8HQR - chain A; structure by X-ray diffraction, 1.32 A resolution.

# Chain A
Protein: ABC transporter
Organism: Candidatus Pelagibacter ubique HTCC1062
UniProt: Q4FLC2 (Q4FLC2_PELUB); residues 22-281 here correspond to UniProt positions 24-283 (UniProt number = residue number + 2)
Amino-acid sequence (281 residues; each row starts with the number of its first residue):
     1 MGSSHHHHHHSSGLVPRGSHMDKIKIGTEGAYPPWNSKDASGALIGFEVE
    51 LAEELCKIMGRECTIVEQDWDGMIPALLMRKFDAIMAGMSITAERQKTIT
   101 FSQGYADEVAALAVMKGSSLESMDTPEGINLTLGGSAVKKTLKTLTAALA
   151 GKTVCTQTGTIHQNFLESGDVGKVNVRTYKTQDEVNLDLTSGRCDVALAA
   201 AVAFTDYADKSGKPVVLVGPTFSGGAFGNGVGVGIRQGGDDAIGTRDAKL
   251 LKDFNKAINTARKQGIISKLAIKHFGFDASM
Unresolved in the structure: 1-14
Differences from the reference sequence: initiating methionine (1); expression tag (2-21)
Disulfides: C155-C194
Ligand contacts: arginine (ARG): E29, Y32, N36, W70, A87, G88, M89, S90, R95, E108, Q157, G159, T160, I161, H162

# Overview
Chain A binds arginine.
Chain A is ABC transporter (Candidatus Pelagibacter ubique HTCC1062); the structure, Crystal structure of the
arginine-/lysine-binding protein SAR11_1210 from 'Candidatus Pelagibacter ubique' HTCC1062 bound to arginine,
was determined by X-ray diffraction together with 8KD0, 8WCH and 8HQQ from the same study.
